PDB entry 6JHT | electron microscopy, 3.79 A resolution | chains C and E of the 5 polymer chains in the assembly

# Chain C
Molecule: VP3
Source organism: Human hepatitis A virus Hu/Australia/HM175/1976
Chain sequence (246 residues; numbered 1 to 246; the number before each row is that of its first residue):
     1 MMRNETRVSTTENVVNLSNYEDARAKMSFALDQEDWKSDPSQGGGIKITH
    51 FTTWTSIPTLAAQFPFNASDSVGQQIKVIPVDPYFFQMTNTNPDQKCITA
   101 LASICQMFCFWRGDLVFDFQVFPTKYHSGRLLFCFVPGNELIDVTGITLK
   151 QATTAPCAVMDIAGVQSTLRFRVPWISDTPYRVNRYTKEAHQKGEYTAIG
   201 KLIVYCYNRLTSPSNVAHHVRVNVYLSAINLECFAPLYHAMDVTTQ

# Chain E
Molecule: FAB Heavy Chain
Source organism: Human hepatitis A virus Hu/Australia/HM175/1976
Notes: antibody fragment or engineered binder
Chain sequence (221 residues; row label = number of the first residue in the row):
     1 EVKLVESGGGLVKPGGSLKLSCAASAFTITTYGMSWVRQTPEKRLEWVAT
    51 ITAGGSYTYYPDSVKGRFTISRDNAKNTLYLQMSSLRSGDTAMYYCARKV
   101 TSVAEYYFDYWGQGTTLTVSSPKTTPPSVYPLAPASASTAASMVTLGCLV
   151 KGYFPEPVTVTWNSGSLSSGVHTFPAVLQSDLYTLSSSVTVPSSTWPSET
   201 VTCNVAHPASSTKVDKKIVPR
Unresolved in the structure: 136-139
Disulfides: Cys22-Cys96, Cys148-Cys203

# How chain C and chain E interact
Residue-residue contacts (22):
  Val72(C) - Ser102(E)
  Val72(C) - Val103(E)
  Gly73(C) - Thr101(E)
  Gln74(C) - Tyr32(E)  hydrogen bond
  Gln74(C) - Val100(E)
  Gln74(C) - Thr101(E)  hydrogen bond (backbone-backbone)
  Gln74(C) - Asp109(E)  hydrogen bond
  Gln75(C) - Tyr32(E)  hydrogen bond (backbone-side chain)
  Val78(C) - Thr31(E)
  Asp143(C) - Thr52(E)  hydrogen bond
  Asp143(C) - Gly54(E)  hydrogen bond (side chain-backbone)
  Asp143(C) - Ser56(E)  hydrogen bond
  Asp143(C) - Tyr57(E)  hydrogen bond (side chain-backbone)
  Thr145(C) - Thr31(E)  hydrogen bond (side chain-backbone)
  Thr145(C) - Ala53(E)
  Thr145(C) - Thr101(E)
  Gly146(C) - Tyr106(E)  hydrogen bond (backbone-side chain)
  Ile147(C) - Thr101(E)
  Thr148(C) - Val103(E)
  Leu149(C) - Val103(E)  hydrophobic
  Gln246(C) - Thr28(E)
  Gln246(C) - Thr30(E)  hydrogen bond (backbone-side chain)
Interface residues without a listed pair, chain C (14 interface residues in all): Ser71, Lys150
Interface residues without a listed pair, chain E (17 interface residues in all): Arg98, Ala104

# Overview
14 residues of chain C and 17 residues of chain E are in contact; the contacts include 11 hydrogen bonds.
Polar contacts include Gln74(C)-Tyr32(E), Gln74(C)-Asp109(E) and Gln75(C)-Tyr32(E).
Here chain C is VP3 and chain E is FAB Heavy Chain, both from Human hepatitis A virus Hu/Australia/HM175/1976.
Entry 6JHT (The cryo-EM structure of HAV bound to a neutralizing antibody-F9) was determined by electron
microscopy together with 6JHQ, 6JHR and 6JHS from the same study.
